Entry 6XQB (electron microscopy, 3.40 A resolution); this record covers chains A and C of the 6 polymer chains in the assembly.

== Chain A ==
Protein: RNA-directed RNA polymerase
Source organism: Severe acute respiratory syndrome coronavirus 2
Notes: EC 2.7.7.48
Reference sequence: P0DTD1 (R1AB_SARS2); residues 1-932 here correspond to UniProt positions 4393-5324 (UniProt number = residue number + 4392)
Amino-acid sequence (941 residues; each row starts with the number of its first residue; numbering starts at 0):
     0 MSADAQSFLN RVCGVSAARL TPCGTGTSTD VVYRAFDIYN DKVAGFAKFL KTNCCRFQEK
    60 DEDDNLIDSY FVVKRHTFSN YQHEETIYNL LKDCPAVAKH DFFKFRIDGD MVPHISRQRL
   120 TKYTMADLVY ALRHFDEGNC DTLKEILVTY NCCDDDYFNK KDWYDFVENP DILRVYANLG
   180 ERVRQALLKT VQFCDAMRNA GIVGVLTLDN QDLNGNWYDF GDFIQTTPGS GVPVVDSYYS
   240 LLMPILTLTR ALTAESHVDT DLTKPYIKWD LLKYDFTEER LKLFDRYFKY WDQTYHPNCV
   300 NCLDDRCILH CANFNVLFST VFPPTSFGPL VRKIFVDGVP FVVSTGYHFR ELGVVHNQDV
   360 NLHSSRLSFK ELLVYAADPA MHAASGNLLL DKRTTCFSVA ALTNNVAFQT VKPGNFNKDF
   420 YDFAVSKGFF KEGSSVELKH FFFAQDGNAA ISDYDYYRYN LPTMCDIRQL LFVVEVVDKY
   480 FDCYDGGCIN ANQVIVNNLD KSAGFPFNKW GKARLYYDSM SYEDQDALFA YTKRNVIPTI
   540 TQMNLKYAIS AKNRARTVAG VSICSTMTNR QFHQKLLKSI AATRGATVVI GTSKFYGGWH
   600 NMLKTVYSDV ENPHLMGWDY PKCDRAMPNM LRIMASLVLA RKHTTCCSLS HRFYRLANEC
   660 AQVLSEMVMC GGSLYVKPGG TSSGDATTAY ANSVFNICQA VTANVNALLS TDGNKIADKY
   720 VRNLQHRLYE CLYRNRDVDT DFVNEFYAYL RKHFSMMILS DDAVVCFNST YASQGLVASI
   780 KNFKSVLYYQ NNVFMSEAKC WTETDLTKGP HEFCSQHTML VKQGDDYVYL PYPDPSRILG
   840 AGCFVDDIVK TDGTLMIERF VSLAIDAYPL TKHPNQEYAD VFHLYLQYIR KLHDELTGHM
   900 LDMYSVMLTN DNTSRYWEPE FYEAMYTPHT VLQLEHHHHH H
Unresolved in the structure: 0-30, 39-41, 51-117, 226-229, 711-714, 896-905, 920-940
Construct notes: initiating methionine (0); expression tag (933-940)
Bound ions: Zn2+ site 1: C301, C306, C310; Zn2+ site 2: C487, H642, C645, C646; Mg2+: W617, E811
UniProt features mapped onto this chain:
  - region: K545 to R555 (Interaction with RMP Remdesivir), T582 to P620 (RdRp Palm N-ter)
  - active site: S759, D760, D761
  - binding site (Mn(2+)): N209, D218
  - binding site (Zn(2+)): H295, C301, C306, C310, C487, H642, C645, C646
  - site: Q932 (Cleavage)

== Chain C ==
Protein: Non-structural protein 7
Source organism: Severe acute respiratory syndrome coronavirus 2
Reference sequence: P0DTD1 (R1AB_SARS2); residues 1-83 here correspond to UniProt positions 3860-3942 (UniProt number = residue number + 3859)
Amino-acid sequence (92 residues; row label = number of the first residue in the row; numbering starts at 0):
     0 MSKMSDVKCT SVVLLSVLQQ LRVESSSKLW AQCVQLHNDI LLAKDTTEAF EKMVSLLSVL
    60 LSMQGAVDIN KLCEEMLDNR ATLQLEHHHH HH
Unresolved in the structure: 0-1, 64-91
Construct notes: initiating methionine (0); expression tag (84-91)
UniProt features mapped onto this chain:
  - site: Q83 (Cleavage)

== Chain A / chain C interface ==
Residue-residue contacts - 10 pairs, chain A then chain C:
  V410(A) - Q18(C)
  K411(A) - Q18(C)
  P412(A) - S15(C)
  F415(A) - C8(C)  hydrophobic
  F442(A) - N37(C)
  F442(A) - L40(C)  hydrophobic
  A443(A) - N37(C)
  Q444(A) - N37(C)
  D445(A) - W29(C)
  N552(A) - N37(C)  hydrogen bond
Also at the interface, not in a pair above, chain A (12 interface residues in all): T409, Y420, F440
Also at the interface, not in a pair above, chain C (9 interface residues in all): D5, E23, V33

== In short ==
12 residues of chain A and 9 residues of chain C are in contact; the contacts include 1 hydrogen bond. Its one
hydrogen-bonded contact is N552(A)-N37(C). Curated annotation (UniProt) lists 3 active-site residues,
Mn2+-binding residues N209(A) and D218(A) and 8 Zn2+-binding residues on chain A.
Chain A is RNA-directed RNA polymerase and chain C is Non-structural protein 7, both from Severe acute
respiratory syndrome coronavirus 2; the structure, SARS-CoV-2 RdRp/RNA complex, was determined by electron
microscopy.
